PDB entry 6FAS | X-ray diffraction, 1.90 A resolution | chains A and D of the 3 polymer chains in the assembly

# Chain A
Molecule: B3 domain-containing transcription repressor VAL1
Source organism: Arabidopsis thaliana
UniProt: Q8W4L5 (VAL1_ARATH); residues 288-397 here = UniProt positions 288-397
Amino-acid sequence (119 residues; numbered 287 to 405; the number before each row is that of its first residue):
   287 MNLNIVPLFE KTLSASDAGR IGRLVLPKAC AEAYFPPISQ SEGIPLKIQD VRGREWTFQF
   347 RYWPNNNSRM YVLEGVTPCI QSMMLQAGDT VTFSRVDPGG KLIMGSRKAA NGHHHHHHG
Unresolved in the structure: 397-405
Modified residues: Cys316 (s,S-(2-hydroxyethyl)thiocysteine; CME)
Differences from the reference sequence: initiating methionine (287); expression tag (398-405)
Swiss-Prot annotation at these positions:
  - DNA-binding region: Phe295 to Ala396 (TF-B3)
Reported in the primary citation:
  - binding site for the 12-nt DNA strand (chain D): Ile307, Arg309, Arg347, Trp349, Asn351, Asn352, Met356, Glu360
  - binding site for the 12-nt DNA strand: Lys297, Ser302, Arg309, Val311, Lys314, Asn351, Met356
  - mutagenesis - I307A, Q345R: increased binding to the 12-nt DNA strand (chain D)
  - mutagenesis - N352A: unchanged binding to the 12-nt DNA strand (chain D)
  - mutagenesis - K297A, S302A, R309A, R347A, N351A, M356I, M356L: decreased binding to the 12-nt DNA strand (chain D)
  - mutagenesis - R306A, M356A: abolished binding to the 12-nt DNA strand (chain D)
  - specificity-determining residues: Trp349 (proposed by the authors, not directly observed)

# Chain D
Molecule: 12-nt DNA strand
Sequence (12 nucleotides; row label = number of the first residue in the row):
     1 CGGTGCATGG CT

# Interface between chain A and chain D
Pairs across the interface - 11 pairs, chain A then chain D:
  Arg309(A) with DT4(D), base contact; DG5(D), hydrogen bond to the base; DC6(D), base contact
  Ser327(A) with DC6(D), phosphate contact
  Arg347(A) with DG5(D), salt bridge to the phosphate
  Trp349(A) with DC6(D), base contact
  Pro350(A) with DC6(D), phosphate contact
  Asn351(A) with DA7(D), base contact; DT8(D), hydrogen bond to the base
  Asn352(A) with DT8(D), base contact
  Met356(A) with DA7(D), base contact
Other interface residues (no listed pair), chain A (10 interface residues in all): Ile307, Glu360

# Overview
Chain A and chain D form an interface of 10 and 5 residues respectively, with 2 hydrogen bonds and 1 salt
bridge. Polar pairs include Arg309(A)-DG5(D), Asn351(A)-DT8(D) and Arg347(A)-DG5(D). The paper reports a
binding site for the 12-nt DNA strand (chain D) at Ile307(A), Arg309(A) and Arg347(A) among others; K297A,
S302A and R309A of chain A, among others, reduce binding to the 12-nt DNA strand (chain D); 12 substitutions
were tested in all.
Chain A is B3 domain-containing transcription repressor VAL1 (Arabidopsis thaliana) and chain D is a 12-nt DNA
strand; the structure, Crystal structure of VAL1 B3 domain in complex with cognate DNA, was determined by
X-ray diffraction.
